5DHT - chains A and C of the 4 polymer chains in the assembly; structure by X-ray diffraction, 2.59 A resolution.

[Chain A (and C)]
Protein: NAD kinase 1
From: Listeria monocytogenes serovar 1/2a (strain ATCC BAA-679 / EGD-e)
Notes: EC 2.7.1.23; chain C of this document is another copy of the same molecule, construct and numbering; everything in this record applies to it too
UniProt: Q8Y8D7 (NADK1_LISMO); residue numbers follow UniProt; this construct covers 1-264
Sequence (272 residues; numbered 1 to 272; the number before each row is that of its first residue):
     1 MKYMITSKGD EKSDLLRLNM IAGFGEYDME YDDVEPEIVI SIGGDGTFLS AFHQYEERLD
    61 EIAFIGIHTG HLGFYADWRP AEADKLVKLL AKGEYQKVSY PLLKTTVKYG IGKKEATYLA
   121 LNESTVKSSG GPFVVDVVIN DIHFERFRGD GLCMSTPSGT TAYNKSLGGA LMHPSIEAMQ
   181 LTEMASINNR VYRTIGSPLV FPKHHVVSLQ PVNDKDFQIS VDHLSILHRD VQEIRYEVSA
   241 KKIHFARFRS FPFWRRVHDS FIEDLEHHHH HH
Disordered / not traced: 112, 265-272 (chain C: 26, 111-112, 264-272)
Differences from the reference sequence: expression tag (265-272)
Small-molecule neighbours:
  - 5A9 (5'-azido-8-[(2-{[2-(3-bromophenyl)ethyl]amino}-2-oxoethyl)sulfanyl]-5'-deoxyadenosine), molecule 1: L49, N122, E123, A162, Y163, S166, D222, H223
  - 5A9, molecule 2: S128, G131, P132, F133, R148, G149, D150, A185, I187
Swiss-Prot annotation at these positions:
  - active site: D45 (Proton acceptor)
  - binding site (NAD(+)): D45, G46, N122, E123, R148, D150, S158, T161 to S166, H223
  - mutagenesis: D45 (D45N: Only minor changes in the structure and a 10-fold decrease in the kinase activity), H223 (H223E: Twice less active than the wild-type. Its activity toward DTA is increased 2-fold)

[Chain A / chain C interface]
Contacting residue pairs (32; chain A residue first):
  G130(A) with H223(C)
  D150(A) with Y163(C), hydrogen bond
  Y163(A) with D150(C), hydrogen bond; A185(C), hydrophobic
  S166(A) with A185(C); S186(C), hydrogen bond (side chain-backbone); I187(C)
  A185(A) with Y163(C), hydrophobic; S166(C)
  S186(A) with S166(C), hydrogen bond (backbone-side chain)
  I187(A) with S166(C); F261(C)
  N188(A) with F261(C)
  N189(A) with S260(C); F261(C)
  R190(A) with H71(C); D259(C), hydrogen bond (side chain-backbone); S260(C), hydrogen bond (backbone-backbone); E263(C)
  V191(A) with H71(C)
  R193(A) with F261(C), hydrogen bond (side chain-backbone); I262(C); E263(C)
  D259(A) with R190(C), hydrogen bond (backbone-side chain)
  S260(A) with N189(C); R190(C)
  F261(A) with N189(C); R193(C), hydrogen bond (backbone-side chain)
  I262(A) with R190(C); R193(C), hydrogen bond (backbone-side chain)
  E263(A) with R190(C)
  D264(A) with R190(C)
Interface residues without a listed pair, chain A (21 interface residues in all): K127, K165, L167
Interface residues without a listed pair, chain C (20 interface residues in all): K127, K165, L167, N188

[Summary]
Chain A and chain C form an interface of 21 and 20 residues respectively; the contacts include 10 hydrogen
bonds. Polar contacts include D150(A)-Y163(C), S166(A)-S186(C) and R190(A)-D259(C). Ligands of chain A:
compound 5A9.
Both chains are NAD kinase 1 (Listeria monocytogenes serovar 1/2a (strain ATCC BAA-679 / EGD-e)). Entry 5DHT
(Crystal structure of NAD kinase 1 from Listeria monocytogenes in complex with a novel inhibitor) was
determined by X-ray diffraction together with 5DHP, 5DHQ, 5DHR, 5DHS and 5DHU from the same study.
